Entry 7M7E (electron microscopy, 3.20 A resolution); this record covers chains B and D of the 4 polymer chains in the assembly.

[Chain B]
Protein: 6-deoxyerythronolide-B synthase EryA2, modules 3 and 4, EryAI, 6-deoxyerythronolide-B synthase EryA3, modules 5 and 6 chimera
Source organism: Saccharopolyspora erythraea
Notes: EC 2.3.1.94; fragment: EryA2  + EryA1  + EryA3
UniProt: chimeric construct of Q03132, Q5UNP6, Q03133: residues 4-924 from Q03132 (ERYA2_SACER) positions 2-922 (UniProt number = residue number - 2); residues 925-1483 from Q5UNP6 positions 1457-2015 (UniProt number = residue number + 532); residues 1484-1760 from Q03133 positions 2896-3172 (UniProt number = residue number + 1412)
Chain sequence (1777 residues; numbered 1 to 1777; the number before each row is that of its first residue):
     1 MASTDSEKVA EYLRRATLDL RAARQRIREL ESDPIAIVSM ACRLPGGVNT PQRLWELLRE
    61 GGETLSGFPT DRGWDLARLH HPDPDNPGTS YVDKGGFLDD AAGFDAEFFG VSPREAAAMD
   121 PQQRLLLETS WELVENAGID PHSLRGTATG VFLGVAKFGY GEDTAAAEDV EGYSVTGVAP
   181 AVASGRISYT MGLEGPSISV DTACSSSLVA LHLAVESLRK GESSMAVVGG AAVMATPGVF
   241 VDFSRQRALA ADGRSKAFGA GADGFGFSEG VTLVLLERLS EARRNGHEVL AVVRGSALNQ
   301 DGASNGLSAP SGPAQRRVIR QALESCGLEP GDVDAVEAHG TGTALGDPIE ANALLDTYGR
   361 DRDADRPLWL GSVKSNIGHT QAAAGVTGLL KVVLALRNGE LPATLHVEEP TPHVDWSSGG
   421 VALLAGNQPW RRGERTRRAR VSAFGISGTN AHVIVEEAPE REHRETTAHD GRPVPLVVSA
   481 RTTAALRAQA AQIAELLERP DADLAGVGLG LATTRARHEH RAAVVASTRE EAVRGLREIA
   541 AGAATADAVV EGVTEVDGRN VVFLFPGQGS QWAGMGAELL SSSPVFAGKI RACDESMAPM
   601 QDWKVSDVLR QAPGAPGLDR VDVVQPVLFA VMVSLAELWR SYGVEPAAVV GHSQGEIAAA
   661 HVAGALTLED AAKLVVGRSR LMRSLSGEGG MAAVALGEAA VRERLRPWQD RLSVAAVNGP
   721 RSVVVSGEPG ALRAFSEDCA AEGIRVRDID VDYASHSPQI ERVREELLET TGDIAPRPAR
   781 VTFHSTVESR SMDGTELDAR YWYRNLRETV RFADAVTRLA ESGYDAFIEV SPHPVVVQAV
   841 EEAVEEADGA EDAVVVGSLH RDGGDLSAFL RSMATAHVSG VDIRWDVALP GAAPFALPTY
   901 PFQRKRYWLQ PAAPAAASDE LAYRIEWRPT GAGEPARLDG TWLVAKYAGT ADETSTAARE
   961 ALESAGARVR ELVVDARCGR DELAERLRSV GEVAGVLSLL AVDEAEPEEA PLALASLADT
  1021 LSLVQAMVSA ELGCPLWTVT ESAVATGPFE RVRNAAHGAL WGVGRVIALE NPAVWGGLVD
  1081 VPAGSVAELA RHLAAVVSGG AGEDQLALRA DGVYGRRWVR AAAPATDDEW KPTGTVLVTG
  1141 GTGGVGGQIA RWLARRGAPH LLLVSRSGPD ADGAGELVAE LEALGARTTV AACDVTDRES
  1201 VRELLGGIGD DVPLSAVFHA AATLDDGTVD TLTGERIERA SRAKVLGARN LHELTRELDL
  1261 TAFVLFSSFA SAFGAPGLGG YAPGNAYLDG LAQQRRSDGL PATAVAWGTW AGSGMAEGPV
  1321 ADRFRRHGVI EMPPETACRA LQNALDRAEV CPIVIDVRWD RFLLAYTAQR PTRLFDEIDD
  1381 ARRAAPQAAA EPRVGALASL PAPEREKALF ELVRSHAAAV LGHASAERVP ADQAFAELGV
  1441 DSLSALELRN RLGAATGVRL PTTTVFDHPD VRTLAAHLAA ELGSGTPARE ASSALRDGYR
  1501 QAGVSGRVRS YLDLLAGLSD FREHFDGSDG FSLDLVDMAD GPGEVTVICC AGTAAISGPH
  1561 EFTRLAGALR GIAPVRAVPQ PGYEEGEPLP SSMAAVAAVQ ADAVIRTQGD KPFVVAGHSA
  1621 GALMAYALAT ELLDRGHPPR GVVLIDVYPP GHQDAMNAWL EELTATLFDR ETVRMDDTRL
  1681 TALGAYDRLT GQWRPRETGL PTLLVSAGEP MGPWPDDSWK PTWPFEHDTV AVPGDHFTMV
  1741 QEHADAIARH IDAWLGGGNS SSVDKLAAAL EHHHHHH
Not modelled in the structure: 1-3, 912-1777
Construct notes: expression tag (1-3, 1761-1777)
Curated features (UniProtKB/Swiss-Prot):
  - active site: C204 (Acyl-thioester intermediate), H339 (For beta-ketoacyl synthase 1 activity), H379 (For beta-ketoacyl synthase 1 activity), S653 (Acyl-ester intermediate), S1619 (Nucleophile), H1736 (Proton acceptor)
  - site (Important for substrate specificity of the beta-ketoacyl synthase 1): K157, F158
  - binding site (substrate): T1553, A1620, D1646

[Chain D]
Protein: 1B2 (light chain)
Source organism: Homo sapiens
Chain sequence (236 residues; numbered 1 to 236; the number before each row is that of its first residue):
     1 LFAIPLVVPF YSHSALDVVM TQSPLSLPVT PGEPASISCR SSQSLLHSNG YNYLDWYLQK
    61 PGQSPQLLIY LGSNRASGVP DRFSGSGSGT DFTLKISRVE AEDVGVYYCM QSLQTPRLTF
   121 GPGTKVDIKR TVAAPSVFIF PPSDEQLKSG TASVVCLLNN FYPRGAKVQW KVDNALQSGN
   181 SQESVTEQDS KDSTYSLSST LTLSKADYEK HKVYACEVTH QGLSSPVTKS FNRGEC
Not modelled in the structure: 1-16, 173-176, 213-214, 232-236
Cystine bridges: C39-C109, C156-C216

[Interface between chain B and chain D]
Contacting residue pairs (5; chain B residue first):
  T17(B) - N74(D)
  L20(B) - Y70(D)
  L20(B) - N74(D)
  R24(B) - R75(D)
  E329(B) - R98(D)  salt bridge
Other interface residues (no listed pair), chain B (7 interface residues in all): D5, A10, G327
Other interface residues (no listed pair), chain D (5 interface residues in all): N49

[Summary]
The interface between chain B and chain D involves 7 residues on one side and 5 on the other, with 1 salt
bridge. The salt-bridged pair is E329(B)-R98(D). From UniProt: 6 active-site residues and 3 substrate-binding
residues on chain B.
Chain B is 6-deoxyerythronolide-B synthase EryA2, modules 3 and 4, EryAI, 6-deoxyerythronolide-B synthase
EryA3, modules 5 and 6 chimera (Saccharopolyspora erythraea) and chain D is 1B2 (light chain) (Homo sapiens);
the structure, 6-Deoxyerythronolide B synthase (DEBS) hybrid module (M3/1) in complex with antibody fragment
1B2, was determined by electron microscopy, deposited together with 7M7F, 7M7G, 7M7H, 7M7I and 7M7J.
